4M0F - chains A and B; structure by X-ray diffraction, 2.30 A resolution.

Chain A (and B):
Molecule: Acetylcholinesterase
Organism: Homo sapiens
Notes: EC 3.1.1.7; chain B of this document is another copy of the same molecule, construct and numbering; everything in this record applies to it too
UniProtKB: P22303 (ACES_HUMAN); residues 2-543 here correspond to UniProt positions 33-574 (UniProt number = residue number + 31)
Chain sequence (542 residues; row label = number of the first residue in the row):
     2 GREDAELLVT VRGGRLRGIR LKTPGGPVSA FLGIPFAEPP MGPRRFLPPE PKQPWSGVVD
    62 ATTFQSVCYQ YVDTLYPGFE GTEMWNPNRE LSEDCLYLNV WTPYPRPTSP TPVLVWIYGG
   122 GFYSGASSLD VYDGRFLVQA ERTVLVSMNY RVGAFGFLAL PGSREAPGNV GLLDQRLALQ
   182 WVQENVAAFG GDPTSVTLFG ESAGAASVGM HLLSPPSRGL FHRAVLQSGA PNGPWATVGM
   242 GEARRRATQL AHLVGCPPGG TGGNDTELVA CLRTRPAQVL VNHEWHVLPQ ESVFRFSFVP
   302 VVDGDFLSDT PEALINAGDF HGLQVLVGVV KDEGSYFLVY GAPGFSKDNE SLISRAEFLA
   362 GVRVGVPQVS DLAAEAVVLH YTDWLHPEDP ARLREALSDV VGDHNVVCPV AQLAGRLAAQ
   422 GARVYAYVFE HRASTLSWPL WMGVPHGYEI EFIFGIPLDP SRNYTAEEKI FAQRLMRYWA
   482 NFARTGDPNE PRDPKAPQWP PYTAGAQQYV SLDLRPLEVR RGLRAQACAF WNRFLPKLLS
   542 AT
Unresolved in the structure: 2-3, 259-264, 495-497, 543 (chain B: 2-3, 260-261, 493-494, 543)
Disulfide bonds: Cys69-Cys96, Cys257-Cys272, Cys409-Cys529
Covalently attached groups: glycan linked to Asn350
Residues lining bound ligands: territrem B (1YK): Tyr72, Trp86, Gly121, Gly122, Tyr124, Ser125, Glu202, Ser203, Trp286, Ser293, Phe295, Phe297, Tyr337, Phe338, Tyr341, Gly342, His447
Swiss-Prot annotation at these positions:
  - active site: Ser203 (Acyl-ester intermediate), Glu334 (Charge relay system), His447 (Charge relay system)
  - binding site (galanthamine): Trp86, Glu202, Ser203, Tyr337
  - binding site (huperzine A): Trp86, Tyr133, Tyr337
  - binding site (huprine W): Gly122, Ser203, Trp439, His447
  - glycosylation (N-linked (GlcNAc...) asparagine): Asn265, Asn350, Asn464
What the authors report for this chain:
  - binding site for territrem B: Tyr72, Trp86, Gly121, Gly122, Tyr124, Ser125, Ser203, Trp286, Ser293, Phe297, Tyr337, Phe338, Tyr341, His447
  - conformationally variable residues (helix shift, loop rearrangement, side-chain flip): Tyr72 to Glu84, Ser203, Val280 to Leu289, Gln291 to Val294, Tyr337, Val340 to Phe346
  - catalytic residues: Ser203, Glu334, His447 (citing earlier work)

Interface between chain A and chain B:
Pairs across the interface - 43 pairs, chain A then chain B:
  Leu373(A) - Phe535(B)  hydrophobic
  Leu373(A) - Lys538(B)
  Leu373(A) - Leu539(B)
  Leu373(A) - Ala542(B)  hydrophobic
  Glu376(A) - Lys538(B)
  Ala377(A) - Phe535(B)  hydrophobic
  Leu380(A) - His381(B)
  Leu380(A) - Ala530(B)
  Leu380(A) - Phe531(B)
  Leu380(A) - Phe535(B)  hydrophobic
  His381(A) - Leu380(B)
  Thr383(A) - Gln527(B)  hydrogen bond (backbone-side chain)
  Asp384(A) - Gln527(B)
  Trp385(A) - Gln508(B)
  Trp385(A) - Ala526(B)
  Trp385(A) - Gln527(B)  hydrogen bond (backbone-side chain)
  Trp385(A) - Ala530(B)
  Trp385(A) - Arg534(B)
  Leu386(A) - Arg522(B)  hydrogen bond (backbone-side chain)
  Leu386(A) - Gly523(B)
  Leu386(A) - Gln527(B)
  His387(A) - Arg522(B)
  Gln508(A) - Trp385(B)  hydrogen bond (side chain-backbone)
  Arg522(A) - Leu386(B)  hydrogen bond (side chain-backbone)
  Arg522(A) - His387(B)
  Gly523(A) - Leu386(B)
  Ala526(A) - Trp385(B)
  Gln527(A) - Thr383(B)  hydrogen bond (side chain-backbone)
  Gln527(A) - Asp384(B)
  Gln527(A) - Trp385(B)  hydrogen bond (side chain-backbone)
  Gln527(A) - Leu386(B)
  Ala530(A) - Leu380(B)
  Ala530(A) - Trp385(B)
  Phe531(A) - Leu380(B)
  Arg534(A) - Trp385(B)
  Phe535(A) - Leu373(B)
  Phe535(A) - Ala377(B)  hydrophobic
  Phe535(A) - Leu380(B)  hydrophobic
  Phe535(A) - Leu539(B)  hydrophobic
  Lys538(A) - Leu373(B)
  Lys538(A) - Glu376(B)  salt bridge
  Leu539(A) - Leu373(B)
  Leu539(A) - Phe535(B)  hydrophobic

In short:
The interface between chain A and chain B involves 21 residues on one side and 22 on the other; the contacts
include 7 hydrogen bonds and 1 salt bridge. Polar contacts include Lys538(A)-Glu376(B), Thr383(A)-Gln527(B)
and Trp385(A)-Gln527(B). The paper reports catalytic residues Ser203(A), Glu334(A) and His447(A); a binding
site for territrem B at Tyr72(A), Trp86(A) and Gly121(A) among others.
Chain A and chain B are both Acetylcholinesterase (Homo sapiens); the structure, Structure of human
acetylcholinesterase in complex with territrem B, was determined by X-ray diffraction, deposited together with
4M0E.
